Entry 4FTG (X-ray diffraction, 2.51 A resolution); this record covers chains D and E of the 5 polymer chains in the assembly.

# Chain D
Protein: Annexin A2
Notes: fragment: Annexin A2 N-terminal peptide
Reference sequence: P07355 (ANXA2_HUMAN); residues 2-16 here = UniProt positions 2-16
Chain sequence (17 residues; each row starts with the number of its first residue):
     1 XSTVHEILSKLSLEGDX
Not modelled in the structure: 15-17
Sequence notes: acetylation (1); engineered mutation Ser9 (Cys in P07355); amidation (17)
Modified positions: ACE (acetyl group) at position 1; NH2 (amino group) at position 17
Swiss-Prot annotation at these positions:
  - modified residue: Ser2 (N-acetylserine)
Reported in the primary citation:
  - conformationally variable residues: Ser12

# Chain E
Protein: Neuroblast differentiation-associated protein AHNAK
Notes: fragment: AHNAK peptide
Reference sequence: Q09666 (AHNK_HUMAN); residues 1-20 here correspond to UniProt positions 5654-5673 (UniProt number = residue number + 5653)
Chain sequence (22 residues; numbered 0 to 21; the number before each row is that of its first residue; numbering starts at 0):
     0 XGKVTFPKMKIPKFTFSGRELX
Not modelled in the structure: 0, 17-21
Sequence notes: acetylation (0); amidation (21)
Modified positions: ACE (acetyl group) at position 0; NH2 (amino group) at position 21

# How chain D and chain E interact
Residue-residue contacts - 10 pairs, chain D then chain E:
  Leu11(D) - Gly1(E)
  Leu11(D) - Val3(E)  hydrophobic
  Ser12(D) - Gly1(E)  hydrogen bond (backbone-backbone)
  Ser12(D) - Lys2(E)
  Ser12(D) - Val3(E)  hydrogen bond (backbone-backbone)
  Leu13(D) - Lys2(E)
  Leu13(D) - Val3(E)
  Leu13(D) - Phe5(E)  hydrophobic
  Glu14(D) - Lys2(E)  hydrogen bond (backbone-side chain)
  Glu14(D) - Val3(E)  hydrogen bond (backbone-backbone)
Interface features reported in the paper:
  - specific contacts: Ser12(D)-Gly1(E) (backbone contact), Leu13(D)-Val3(E), Leu13(D)-Phe5(E) (hydrophobic contact), Val3(E)-Ser12(D) (backbone contact)

# Overview
Chain D and chain E each contribute 4 residues to their interface; the contacts include 4 hydrogen bonds.
Polar pairs include Glu14(D)-Lys2(E), Ser12(D)-Gly1(E) and Ser12(D)-Val3(E). The paper describes backbone
contacts between Ser12(D) and Gly1(E) and Val3(E) and Ser12(D); a contact between Leu13(D) and Val3(E); a
hydrophobic contact between Leu13(D) and Phe5(E). From the paper: conformational variability at Ser12(D).
Chain D is Annexin A2 and chain E is Neuroblast differentiation-associated protein AHNAK; the structure, The
crystal structure of an AHNAK peptide in complex with the S100A10/AnxA2 heterotetramer, was determined by
X-ray diffraction.
